9OUU - chains F and J of the 15 polymer chains in the assembly; structure by electron microscopy, 4.30 A resolution (low resolution: residue-level contacts below are approximate; hydrogen-bond / salt-bridge calls are withheld).

== Chain F (and J) ==
Name: Speckle-type POZ protein
Organism: Homo sapiens
Notes: chain J of this document is another copy of the same molecule, construct and numbering; everything in this record applies to it too
UniProtKB: O43791 (SPOP_HUMAN); residues 1-373 here = UniProt positions 1-373
Amino-acid sequence (373 residues; numbered 1 to 373; the number before each row is that of its first residue):
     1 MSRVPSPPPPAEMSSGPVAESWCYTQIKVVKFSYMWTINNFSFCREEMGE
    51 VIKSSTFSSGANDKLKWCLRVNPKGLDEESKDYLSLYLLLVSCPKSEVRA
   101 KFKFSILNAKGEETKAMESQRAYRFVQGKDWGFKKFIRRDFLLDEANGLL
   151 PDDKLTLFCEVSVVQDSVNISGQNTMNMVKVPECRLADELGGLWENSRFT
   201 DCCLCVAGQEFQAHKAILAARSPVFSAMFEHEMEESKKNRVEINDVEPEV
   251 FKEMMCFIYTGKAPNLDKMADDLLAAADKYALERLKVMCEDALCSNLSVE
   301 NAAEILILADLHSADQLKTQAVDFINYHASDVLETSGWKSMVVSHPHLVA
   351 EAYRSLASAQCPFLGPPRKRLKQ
Unresolved in the structure: 1-15, 365-373 (chain J: 1-15, 362-373)
UniProt features mapped onto this chain:
  - region: Y123 to F133 (Important for binding substrate proteins), L186 to I217 (Important for homodimerization)
  - natural variant: T25 (T25A: In NSDVS2), Y83 (Y83C: In NSDVS2), R121 (R121Q: In NSDVS1), G132 (G132V: In NSDVS2), R138 (R138C: In NSDVS2), D144 (D144N: In NSDVS1)
  - mutagenesis: Y87 (Y87A: Strongly reduced affinity for substrate proteins), Y123 (Y123A: Strongly reduced affinity for substrate proteins), D130 (D130A: Strongly reduced affinity for substrate proteins), W131 (W131A: Strongly reduced affinity for substrate proteins), F133 (F133A: Strongly reduced affinity for substrate proteins), L186 (L186D: Strongly reduced homodimerization. Reduces the activity of the cullin-RING-based BCR (BTB-CUL3-RBX1) E3 ubiquitin-protein ligase complex), L190 (L190D: Strongly reduced homodimerization. Reduces the activity of the cullin-RING-based BCR (BTB-CUL3-RBX1) E3 ubiquitin-protein ligase complex), L193 (L193D: Strongly reduced homodimerization. Reduces the activity of the cullin-RING-based BCR (BTB-CUL3-RBX1) E3 ubiquitin-protein ligase complex), I217 (I217K: Strongly reduced homodimerization. Reduces the activity of the cullin-RING-based BCR (BTB-CUL3-RBX1) E3 ubiquitin-protein ligase complex)
Reported in the primary citation:
  - disease-associated variants - E47K (14 +/- 2-fold), E78K (18 +/- 4-fold): increased binding to BRD3
  - disease-associated variants - E47K, E78K: unchanged binding to BRD3 peptide
  - disease-associated variants - E47K, E78K: increased binding to Cul3/Rbx1 complex
  - mutagenesis - V51E: unchanged binding to Cul3
  - mutagenesis - M48I/E78K, R70Q/E78K, E78K/G128S, E78K/K134N, S96R: unchanged catalytic activity on BRD3
  - disease-associated variants - E47K, E78K: increased catalytic activity on BRD3
  - mutagenesis - V51E: decreased catalytic activity on BRD3
  - mutagenesis - D77E: increased catalytic activity
  - disease-associated variants - E47K, E78K: decreased localization to nuclear speckles
  - mutagenesis - V51E: unchanged localization to nuclear speckles
  - disease-associated variants - M48I, R70L, R70Q, G128S, K134N: decreased catalytic activity
  - disease-associated variants - M48I, G128S: unchanged binding to peptide
  - disease-associated variants - K134N (11-fold): decreased binding to substrate peptide
  - disease-associated variants - K134N (11-fold): decreased binding to full-length SPOP K134N

== Chain F / chain J interface ==
Contacting residue pairs (7):
  K95(F) - D166(J)
  S96(F) - D166(J)
  E97(F) - E97(J)
  E97(F) - R99(J)
  R99(F) - E97(J)
  D166(F) - K95(J)
  D166(F) - S96(J)
Other interface residues (no listed pair), chain F (6 interface residues in all): P94

== Summary ==
Chain F and chain J form an interface of 6 and 5 residues respectively. From UniProt: 9 mutagenesis sites on
chain F. The paper reports that M48I, R70L and R70Q of chain F, among others, reduce catalytic activity; E47K
and E78K of chain F increase binding to BRD3; 14 substitutions were tested in all.
Both chains are Speckle-type POZ protein (Homo sapiens). Entry 9OUU (SPOP double donut locally refined MATH
domains) was determined by electron microscopy (same publication as 9OUT and 9OUW).
